5FO7 - chains A and B; structure by X-ray diffraction, 2.80 A resolution.

[Chain A]
Name: Complement C3 beta chain
From: Homo sapiens
UniProtKB: P01024 (CO3_HUMAN); residue numbers follow UniProt; this construct covers 23-667
Sequence (645 residues; row label = number of the first residue in the row):
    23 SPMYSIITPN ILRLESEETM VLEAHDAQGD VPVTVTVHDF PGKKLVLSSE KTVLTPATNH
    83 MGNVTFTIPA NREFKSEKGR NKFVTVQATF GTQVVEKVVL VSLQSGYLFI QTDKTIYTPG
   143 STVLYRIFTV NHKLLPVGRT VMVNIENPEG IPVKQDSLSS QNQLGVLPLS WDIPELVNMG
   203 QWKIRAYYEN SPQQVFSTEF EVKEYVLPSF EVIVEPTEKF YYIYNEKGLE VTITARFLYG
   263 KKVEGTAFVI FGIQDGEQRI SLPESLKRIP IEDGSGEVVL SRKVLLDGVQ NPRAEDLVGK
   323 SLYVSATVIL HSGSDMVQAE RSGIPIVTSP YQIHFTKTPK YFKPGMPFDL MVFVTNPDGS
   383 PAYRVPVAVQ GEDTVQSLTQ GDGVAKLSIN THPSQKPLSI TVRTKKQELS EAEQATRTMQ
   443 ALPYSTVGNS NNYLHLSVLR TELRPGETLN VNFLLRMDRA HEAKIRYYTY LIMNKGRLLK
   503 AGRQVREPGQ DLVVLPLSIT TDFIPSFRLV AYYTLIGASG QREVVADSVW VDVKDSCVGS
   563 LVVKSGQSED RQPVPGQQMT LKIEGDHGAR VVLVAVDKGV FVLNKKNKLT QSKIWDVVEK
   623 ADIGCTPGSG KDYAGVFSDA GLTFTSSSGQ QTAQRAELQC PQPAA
Disordered / not traced: 95-100, 666-667
Cystine bridges: Cys627-Cys662
Residues lining bound ligands: N-acetylglucosamine (NAG; 2-acetamido-2-deoxy-beta-D-glucopyranose): Asn85, Leu501, Lys502, Ala503
Curated features (UniProtKB/Swiss-Prot):
  - site: Ser541, Gly542 (Microbial infection: Cleavage)
  - modified residue (Phosphoserine): Ser38, Ser70, Ser297, Ser303
  - glycosylation: Asn85 (N-linked (GlcNAc...) asparagine)
Reported in the primary citation:
  - disease-associated variants - Q185E, Q185H, R592Q: decreased binding to FH (citing earlier work)
  - disease-associated variants - Q185E, R592Q: unchanged binding to MCP (citing earlier work)

[Chain B]
Name: Complement C3B alpha' chain
From: Homo sapiens
UniProtKB: P01024 (CO3_HUMAN); numbering as in UniProt (aligned over 749-1663)
Sequence (915 residues; numbered 749 to 1663; the number before each row is that of its first residue):
   749 SNLDEDIIAE ENIVSRSEFP ESWLWNVEDL KEPPKNGIST KLMNIFLKDS ITTWEILAVS
   809 MSDKKGICVA DPFEVTVMQD FFIDLRLPYS VVRNEQVEIR AVLYNYRQNQ ELKVRVELLH
   869 NPAFCSLATT KRRHQQTVTI PPKSSLSVPY VIVPLKTGLQ EVEVKAAVYH HFISDGVRKS
   929 LKVVPEGIRM NKTVAVRTLD PERLGREGVQ KEDIPPADLS DQVPDTESET RILLQGTPVA
   989 QMTEDAVDAE RLKHLIVTPS GCGEENMIGM TPTVIAVHYL DETEQWEKFG LEKRQGALEL
  1049 IKKGYTQQLA FRQPSSAFAA FVKRAPSTWL TAYVVKVFSL AVNLIAIDSQ VLCGAVKWLI
  1109 LEKQKPDGVF QEDAPVIHQE MIGGLRNNNE KDMALTAFVL ISLQEAKDIC EEQVNSLPGS
  1169 ITKAGDFLEA NYMNLQRSYT VAIAGYALAQ MGRLKGPLLN KFLTTAKDKN RWEDPGKQLY
  1229 NVEATSYALL ALLQLKDFDF VPPVVRWLNE QRYYGGGYGS TQATFMVFQA LAQYQKDAPD
  1289 HQELNLDVSL QLPSRSSKIT HRIHWESASL LRSEETKENE GFTVTAEGKG QGTLSVVTMY
  1349 HAKAKDQLTC NKFDLKVTIK PAPETEKRPQ DAKNTMILEI CTRYRGDQDA TMSILDISMM
  1409 TGFAPDTDDL KQLANGVDRY ISKYELDKAF SDRNTLIIYL DKVSHSEDDC LAFKVHQYFN
  1469 VELIQPGAVK VYAYYNLEES CTRFYHPEKE DGKLNKLCRD ELCRCAEENC FIQKSDDKVT
  1529 LEERLDKACE PGVDYVYKTR LVKVQLSNDF DEYIMAIEQT IKSGSDEVQV GQQRTFISPI
  1589 KCREALKLEE KKHYLMWGLS SDFWGEKPNL SYIIGKDTWV EHWPEEDECQ DEENQKQCQD
  1649 LGAFTESMVV FGCPN
Disordered / not traced: 749-751, 1113-1114, 1372-1381
Cystine bridges: Cys873-Cys1513, Cys1101-Cys1158, Cys1358-Cys1489, Cys1389-Cys1458, Cys1506-Cys1511, Cys1518-Cys1590, Cys1537-Cys1661, Cys1637-Cys1646
Residues lining bound ligands: N-acetylglucosamine (NAG; 2-acetamido-2-deoxy-beta-D-glucopyranose): Arg937, Met938, Asn939
Curated features (UniProtKB/Swiss-Prot):
  - region: Glu1634 to Phe1659 (Interaction with CFP/properdin)
  - site: Arg954, Glu955 (Cleavage), Arg1303, Ser1304 (Cleavage), Arg1320, Ser1321 (Cleavage), Asn1663 (Coordinates Mg(2+) for interaction with Complement factor B Bb fragment (CFB))
  - modified residue (Phosphoserine): Ser968, Ser1321, Ser1573
  - glycosylation (N-linked (GlcNAc...) asparagine): Asn939, Asn1617

[Chain A / chain B interface]
Inter-chain disulfides: Cys559(A)-Cys816(B)
Contacting residue pairs (221):
  Phe62(A) with Leu1039(B), hydrophobic; Arg1042(B)
  Pro63(A) with Arg1042(B)
  Lys66(A) with Asn1091(B)
  Arg102(A) with Thr1031(B), hydrogen bond (side chain-backbone); Glu1032(B), hydrogen bond (side chain-backbone); Gln1033(B)
  Asn103(A) with Glu1035(B)
  Lys104(A) with Glu1032(B), salt bridge
  Phe105(A) with Leu1039(B), hydrophobic
  Glu118(A) with Gln1043(B)
  Val120(A) with Leu1039(B), hydrophobic
  Gln133(A) with Leu805(B)
  Asp135(A) with Ser770(B), hydrogen bond; Trp773(B)
  Lys136(A) with Glu769(B), salt bridge; Ser770(B)
  Thr140(A) with Tyr837(B)
  Pro141(A) with Tyr837(B); Lys930(B), hydrogen bond (backbone-side chain)
  Leu146(A) with Trp773(B)
  Tyr147(A) with Trp773(B)
  Arg148(A) with Trp773(B)
  Phe150(A) with Val807(B), hydrophobic; Met809(B), hydrophobic
  Val152(A) with Met809(B), hydrophobic
  Leu156(A) with Gly814(B); Ile815(B), hydrogen bond (backbone-backbone)
  Leu157(A) with Asp811(B); Lys812(B); Gly814(B)
  Pro158(A) with Met809(B), hydrophobic; Ser810(B); Gly814(B)
  Ile173(A) with Gln983(B); Ser1317(B); Leu1319(B), hydrophobic
  Pro174(A) with Ser1317(B); Leu1318(B); Leu1319(B), hydrogen bond (backbone-backbone)
  Val175(A) with Leu1319(B)
  Gln177(A) with Ser1315(B); Leu1318(B)
  Leu186(A) with Met809(B)
  Gly187(A) with Met809(B)
  Val188(A) with Met809(B), hydrophobic
  Glu197(A) with Lys930(B), salt bridge
  Leu198(A) with Arg979(B), hydrogen bond (backbone-side chain); Met1347(B), hydrophobic
  Glu226(A) with Tyr837(B); Arg937(B), salt bridge
  Tyr227(A) with Glu769(B), hydrogen bond; Tyr837(B)
  Val228(A) with Leu835(B); Pro836(B); Tyr837(B)
  Leu229(A) with Glu769(B); Arg834(B), hydrogen bond (backbone-side chain)
  Ser231(A) with Asp832(B)
  Phe259(A) with Tyr852(B); Tyr854(B)
  Leu260(A) with Thr800(B); Thr801(B), hydrogen bond (backbone-side chain)
  Tyr261(A) with Ile799(B); Met826(B); Phe830(B); Tyr852(B); Tyr854(B), hydrogen bond
  Lys263(A) with Met826(B); Tyr854(B)
  Thr268(A) with Tyr1447(B), hydrogen bond
  Phe270(A) with Met1400(B), hydrophobic; Ile1402(B), hydrophobic; Tyr1447(B), hydrophobic; Tyr1482(B), hydrophobic
  Ile272(A) with Tyr1482(B)
  Leu288(A) with Thr1399(B); Met1400(B), hydrophobic; Tyr1482(B)
  Arg290(A) with Met1400(B); Tyr1428(B); Asp1449(B), salt bridge
  Pro292(A) with Tyr1428(B)
  Ile331(A) with Ile1402(B), hydrophobic; Tyr1480(B)
  Leu332(A) with Ile1445(B)
  His333(A) with Ser1430(B); Tyr1432(B); Glu1433(B); Ile1445(B)
  Ser334(A) with Arg848(B), hydrogen bond (backbone-side chain)
  Gly335(A) with Asp1404(B); Ile1445(B)
  Ser336(A) with Arg834(B); Arg848(B); Val850(B)
  Asp337(A) with Arg834(B), salt bridge
  Met338(A) with Leu1485(B), hydrophobic
  Cys559(A) with Cys816(B), disulfide
  Val560(A) with Lys813(B)
  Leu563(A) with Ala806(B); Val807(B); Ser808(B); Cys816(B); Ala818(B)
  Val565(A) with Ala806(B), hydrophobic; Phe821(B)
  Lys566(A) with Phe821(B)
  Ser567(A) with Phe821(B)
  Gln574(A) with Thr824(B), hydrogen bond; Met826(B)
  Pro575(A) with Leu795(B), hydrophobic; Thr824(B); Val825(B); Met826(B), hydrogen bond (backbone-backbone)
  Val576(A) with Val825(B); Met826(B)
  Pro577(A) with Arg764(B); Lys796(B); Asp797(B); Ile799(B), hydrophobic; Val825(B); Met826(B); Gln827(B)
  Gly578(A) with Phe794(B); Leu795(B); Lys796(B), hydrogen bond (backbone-backbone)
  Gln579(A) with Leu795(B), hydrogen bond (backbone-backbone)
  Gln580(A) with Asn792(B), hydrogen bond; Ile793(B); Phe794(B)
  Met581(A) with Met791(B); Asn792(B); Ile793(B), hydrogen bond (backbone-backbone); Val823(B), hydrophobic
  Thr582(A) with Met791(B); Asn792(B), hydrogen bond
  Leu583(A) with Lys789(B); Leu790(B); Met791(B), hydrogen bond (backbone-backbone); Ile793(B), hydrophobic; Ile804(B), hydrophobic
  Lys584(A) with Thr788(B); Lys789(B); Leu790(B)
  Ile585(A) with Ser787(B); Thr788(B); Lys789(B), hydrogen bond (backbone-backbone)
  Glu586(A) with Ile786(B); Ser787(B); Thr788(B)
  Gly587(A) with Leu778(B); Gly785(B); Ile786(B); Ser787(B), hydrogen bond (backbone-backbone)
  Asp588(A) with Leu778(B); Gly785(B); Lys813(B)
  His589(A) with Leu778(B); Glu780(B); Pro782(B); Gly785(B); Ser787(B), hydrogen bond
  Gly590(A) with Leu778(B), hydrogen bond (backbone-backbone)
  Ala591(A) with Asp777(B); Leu778(B), hydrogen bond (backbone-backbone); Met809(B); Ser810(B)
  Arg592(A) with Val775(B); Glu776(B); Asp777(B), salt bridge; Val807(B); Ser808(B); Met809(B), hydrogen bond (backbone-backbone)
  Val593(A) with Val775(B); Glu776(B), hydrogen bond (backbone-backbone); Val807(B); Ser808(B)
  Val594(A) with Asn774(B); Val775(B), hydrophobic; Leu805(B); Ala806(B); Val807(B), hydrogen bond (backbone-backbone)
  Leu595(A) with Leu772(B); Trp773(B); Asn774(B), hydrogen bond (backbone-backbone); Met791(B), hydrophobic; Leu805(B); Ala806(B), hydrophobic
  Val596(A) with Trp771(B); Leu772(B), hydrogen bond (backbone-backbone); Trp773(B), hydrophobic; Glu803(B); Ile804(B); Leu805(B), hydrogen bond (backbone-backbone)
  Ala597(A) with Ser770(B); Trp771(B), hydrogen bond (backbone-backbone); Leu772(B), hydrophobic; Glu803(B)
  Val598(A) with Glu769(B); Trp802(B); Glu803(B), hydrogen bond (backbone-backbone)
  Asp599(A) with Glu769(B), hydrogen bond (backbone-backbone); Thr800(B), hydrogen bond; Thr801(B); Trp802(B)
  Lys600(A) with Thr801(B), hydrogen bond (backbone-backbone); Glu822(B), salt bridge
  Phe603(A) with Glu803(B)
  Lys610(A) with Glu803(B), salt bridge
  Leu611(A) with Val817(B)
  Thr612(A) with Val817(B)
  Gln613(A) with Ile815(B); Cys816(B); Val817(B), hydrogen bond (side chain-backbone)
  Ile616(A) with Ile815(B), hydrophobic; Val817(B), hydrophobic
  Gln653(A) with Glu1040(B)
  Gln656(A) with Glu1035(B), hydrogen bond (side chain-backbone); Leu1039(B), hydrogen bond (side chain-backbone)
  Ala658(A) with Glu1035(B)
Other interface residues (no listed pair), chain A (109 interface residues in all): Lys119, Phe131, Ile138, Lys176, Val199, Asn200, Pro230, Lys289, Thr329, Gly561, Ser562, Gly568, Val602
Other interface residues (no listed pair), chain B (104 interface residues in all): Lys779, Ser798, Asp819, Ser895, Glu977, Asp1029, Trp1034, Gly1038, Leu1448

[Summary]
The interface between chain A and chain B involves 109 residues on one side and 104 on the other; the contacts
include 1 disulfide bond, 40 hydrogen bonds and 9 salt bridges. Polar pairs include Lys104(A)-Glu1032(B),
Lys136(A)-Glu769(B) and Glu197(A)-Lys930(B). From the paper: Q185E, Q185H and R592Q of chain A reduce binding
to FH; Q185E and R592Q of chain A leave binding to MCP unchanged.
Here chain A is Complement C3 beta chain and chain B is Complement C3B alpha' chain, both from Homo sapiens.
Entry 5FO7 (Crystal Structure of Human Complement C3b at 2.8 Angstrom resolution) was determined by X-ray
diffraction, deposited together with 5FOA.
